5ILW - chain A; structure by X-ray diffraction, 1.98 A resolution.

Chain A:
Name: Ribosome inactivating protein
Source organism: Momordica balsamina
Notes: EC 3.2.2.22
Reference sequence: D9J2T9 (D9J2T9_MOMBA); residue numbers follow UniProt; this construct covers 1-246
Amino-acid sequence (246 residues; numbered 1 to 246; the number before each row is that of its first residue):
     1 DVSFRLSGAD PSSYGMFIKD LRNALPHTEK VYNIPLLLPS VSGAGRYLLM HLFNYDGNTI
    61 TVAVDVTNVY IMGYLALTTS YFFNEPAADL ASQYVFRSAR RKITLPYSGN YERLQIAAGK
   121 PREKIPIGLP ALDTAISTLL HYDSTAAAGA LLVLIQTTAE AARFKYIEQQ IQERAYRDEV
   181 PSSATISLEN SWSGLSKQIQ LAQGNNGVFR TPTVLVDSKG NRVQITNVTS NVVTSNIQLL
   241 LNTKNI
Glycans and other covalent adducts: N-acetylglucosamine (NAG) linked to Asn227
Ligand contacts: uridine (URI): Tyr70, Ile71, Met72, Phe83, Glu85, Gly109, Asn110, Tyr111, Glu112, Ile155, Glu160, Arg163

Summary:
Chain A binds uridine. N-acetylglucosamine is covalently linked to Asn227.
Chain A is Ribosome inactivating protein (Momordica balsamina); the structure, Crystal structure of the
complex of type 1 Ribosome inactivating protein from Momordica balsamina with Uridine ..., was determined by
X-ray diffraction together with 5Y48 from the same study.
